Entry 8VK7 (electron microscopy, 3.09 A resolution); this record covers chains A and R of the 35 polymer chains in the assembly.

== Chain A ==
Molecule: 23S ribosomal RNA
Source organism: Mycolicibacterium smegmatis MC2 155
Sequence (3120 nucleotides; each row starts with the number of its first residue):
     1 UAAGUGUUUA AGGGCGCAUG GUGGAUGCCU UGGCACUGGG AGCCGAUGAA GGACGUAGGA
    61 GGCUGCGAUA AGCCUCGGGG AGCUGUCAAC CGAGCGUUGA UCCGAGGAUG UCCGAAUGGG
   121 GAAACCCGGC ACGAGUGAUG UCGUGUCACC AGGCGCUGAA UAUAUAGGCG UCUGGGGGGA
   181 ACGCGGGGAA GUGAAACAUC UCAGUACCCG UAGGAAGAGA AAACAAAAUG UGAUUCCGUG
   241 AGUAGUGGCG AGCGAAAGCG GAGGAUGGCU AAACCGUAUG CAUGUGAUAC CGGGUAGGGG
   301 UUGUGUGUGC GGGGUUGUGG GACCUAUCUU UCCGGCUCUA CCUGGCUGGA GGGCAGUGAG
   361 AAAAUGUUGU GGUUAGCGGA AAUGGCUUGG GAUGGCCUGC CGUAGACGGU GAGAGCCCGG
   421 UACGUGAAAA CCCGACGUCU GUCUUGAUGG UGUUCCCGAG UAGCAGCGGG CCCGUGGAAU
   481 CUGCUGUGAA UCUGCCGGGA CCACCCGGUA AGCCUGAAUA CUUCCCAGUG ACCGAUAGCG
   541 GAUUAGUACC GUGAGGGAAU GGUGAAAAGU ACCCCGGGAG GGGAGUGAAA GAGUACCUGA
   601 AACCGUGCGC UUACAAUCCG UCAGAGCCCU CGACGUGUCG UGGGGUGAUG GCGUGCCUUU
   661 UGAAGAAUGA GCCUGCGAGU CAGGGACAUG UCGCGAGGUU AACCCGGGUG GGGUAGCCGC
   721 AGCGAAAGCG AGUCUGAAUA GGGCGUAUCC ACACAAGAGU GUGUGGUGUA GUGGUGUGUU
   781 CUGGACCCGA AGCGGAGUGA UCUACCCAUG GCCAGGGUGA AGCGCGGGUA AGACCGCGUG
   841 GAGGCCCGAA CCCACUUAGG UUGAAGACUG AGGGGAUGAG CUGUGGGUAG GGGUGAAAGG
   901 CCAAUCAAAC UCCGUGAUAG CUGGUUCUCC CCGAAAUGCA UUUAGGUGCA GCGUCGCAUG
   961 UUUCUUGCCG GAGGUAGAGC UACUGGAUGG CCGAUGGGCC CCACAGGGUU ACUGACGUCA
  1021 GCCAAACUCC GAAUGCCGGU AAGUCCAAGA GUGCGGCAGU GAGACGGCGG GGGAUAAGCU
  1081 CCGUGCGUCG AGAGGGAAAC AGCCCAGAUC GCCGGCUAAG GCCCCUAAGC GUGUGCUAAG
  1141 UGGAAAAGGA UGUGCAGUCG CGAAGACAAC CAGGAGGUUG GCUUAGAAGC AGCCACCCUU
  1201 GAAAGAGUGC GUAAUAGCUC ACUGGUCAAG UGAUUGUGCG CCGAUAAUGU AGCGGGGCUC
  1261 AAGCACACCG CCGAAGCCGC GGCAGCCAAC GUGUUGGCUG GGUAGGGGAG CGUCCUGCAU
  1321 CCGGUGAAGC CGCCGAGUGA UCGAGUGGUG GAGGGUGUGG GAGUGAGAAU GCAGGCAUGA
  1381 GUAGCGAUUA GGCAAGUGAG AACCUUGCCC GCCGAAAGAC CAAGGGUUCC UGGGCCAGGC
  1441 CAGUCCGCCC AGGGUGAGUC GGGACCUAAG GCGAGGCCGA CAGGCGUAGU CGAUGGACAA
  1501 CGGGUUGAUA UUCCCGUACC CGUGUAUGUG CGUCCAUGAU GAAUCAGCGG UACUAACCAU
  1561 CCAAAACCAC CGUGACCGCA CCUUUCGGGG UGUGGCGUUG GUGGGGCUGC AUGGGACCUU
  1621 CGUUGGUAGU AGUCAAGCGA UGGGGUGACG CAGGAAGGUA GCCGUACCGG UCAGUGGUAA
  1681 UACCGGGGUA AGCCUGUAGG GAGUCAGAUA GGUAAAUCCG UCUGGCAUAU AUCCUGAGAG
  1741 GUGAUGCAUA GCCGAGUGAG GCGAAUUCGG UGAUCCUAUG CUGCCGAGAA AAGCCUCUAG
  1801 CGAGGACAUA CACGGCCCGU ACCCCAAACC AACACAGGUG GUCAGGUAGA GAAUACUAAG
  1861 GCGUACGAGU GAACUAUGGU UAAGGAACUC GGCAAAAUGC CCCCGUAACU UCGGGAGAAG
  1921 GGGGACCCAC AUGGCGUGUA AGCCUUUACG GCCCAAGCGU GAGUGGGUGG CACAAACCAG
  1981 UGAGAAGCGA CUGUUUACUA AAAACACAGG UCCGUGCGAA GUCGCAAGAC GAUGUAUACG
  2041 GACUGACGCC UGCCCGGUGC UGGAAGGUUA AGAGGACCCG UUAACUCCCU UUGGGGGUGA
  2101 AGCGGAGAAU UUAAGCCCCA GUAAACGGCG GUGGUAACUA UAACCAUCCU AAGGUAGCGA
  2161 AAUUCCUUGU CGGGUAAGUU CCGACCUGCA CGAAUGGCGU AACGACUUCU CAACUGUCUC
  2221 AACCAUAGAC UCGGCGAAAU UGCACUACGA GUAAAGAUGC UCGUUACGCG CGGCAGGACG
  2281 AAAAGACCCC GGGACCUUCA CUACAACUUG GUAUUGGUGC UCGAUACGGU UUGUGUAGGA
  2341 UAGGUGGGAG ACUGUGAAGC UCACACGCCA GUGUGGGUGG AGUCGUUGUU GAAAUACCAC
  2401 UCUGAUCGUA UUGGGCCUCU AACCUCGGAC CGUAUAUCCG GUUCAGGGAC AGUGCCUGGU
  2461 GGGUAGUUUA ACUGGGGCGG UUGCCUCCUA AAAUGUAACG GAGGCGCCCA AAGGUUCCCU
  2521 CAACCUGGAC GGCAAUCAGG UGUUGAGUGU AAGUGCACAA GGGAGCUUGA CUGCGAGACG
  2581 GACAUGUCGA GCAGGGACGA AAGUCGGGAC UAGUGAUCCG GCACCUCUGA GUGGAAGGGG
  2641 UGUCGCUCAA CGGAUAAAAG GUACCCCGGG GAUAACAGGC UGAUCUUCCC CAAGAGUCCA
  2701 UAUCGACGGG AUGGUUUGGC ACCUCGAUGU CGGCUCGUCG CAUCCUGGGG CUGGAGCAGG
  2761 UCCCAAGGGU UGGGCUGUUC GCCCAUUAAA GCGGCACGCG AGCUGGGUUU AGAACGUCGU
  2821 GAGACAGUUC GGUCUCUAUC CGCCGCGCGC GUCAGAAGCU UGAGGAAACC UGUCCCUAGU
  2881 ACGAGAGGAC CGGGACGGAC GAACCUCUGG UAUACCAGUU GUCCCACCAG GGGCACGGCU
  2941 GGAUAGCCAC GUUCGGACAG GAUAACCGCU GAAAGCAUCU AAGCGGGAAA CCUCUUCCAA
  3001 GACCAGGCUU CUCACCCUCU AGGAGGGAUA AGGCCCCCCG CAGACCACGG GAUUGAUAGA
  3061 CCAGACCUGG AAGCCUAGUA AUAGGUGCAG GGAACUGGCA CUAACCGGCC GAAAACUUAC
Disordered / not traced: 1, 1546-1619, 2056-2150

== Chain R ==
Protein: 50S Ribosomal Protein L20
Source organism: Mycolicibacterium smegmatis MC2 155
UniProtKB: A0QYU6 (RL20_MYCS2); residues 1-129 here = UniProt positions 1-129
Amino-acid sequence (129 residues; row label = number of the first residue in the row):
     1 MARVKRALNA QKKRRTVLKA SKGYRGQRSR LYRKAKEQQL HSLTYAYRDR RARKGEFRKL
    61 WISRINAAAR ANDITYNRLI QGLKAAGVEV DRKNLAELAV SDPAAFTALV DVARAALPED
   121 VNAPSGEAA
Disordered / not traced: 1, 126-129

== Interface between chain A and chain R ==
Contacting residue pairs - 152 pairs, chain A then chain R:
  G14(A) - Arg25(R)  hydrogen bond to the sugar
  C15(A) - Gly23(R)  phosphate contact
  C15(A) - Tyr24(R)  sugar contact
  C15(A) - Gly26(R)  phosphate contact
  C15(A) - Arg30(R)  salt bridge to the phosphate
  G16(A) - Gly23(R)  hydrogen bond to the phosphate
  G16(A) - Ser29(R)  phosphate contact
  C17(A) - Lys22(R)  salt bridge to the phosphate
  U26(A) - Ala7(R)  sugar contact
  G27(A) - Lys5(R)  salt bridge to the phosphate
  G27(A) - Leu8(R)  phosphate contact
  C533(A) - Ala2(R)  phosphate contact
  C533(A) - Arg3(R)  hydrogen bond to the phosphate
  G534(A) - Arg3(R)  salt bridge to the phosphate
  A537(A) - Arg3(R)  sugar contact
  C603(A) - Arg30(R)  phosphate contact
  C619(A) - Arg25(R)  hydrogen bond to the sugar
  C619(A) - Arg28(R)  hydrogen bond to the base
  C619(A) - Gln38(R)  hydrogen bond to the phosphate
  C619(A) - His41(R)  phosphate contact
  C619(A) - Tyr45(R)  hydrogen bond to the phosphate
  G620(A) - Tyr24(R)  phosphate contact
  G620(A) - Arg25(R)  hydrogen bond to the phosphate
  G620(A) - Gln38(R)  hydrogen bond to the sugar
  G620(A) - Ser42(R)  sugar contact
  G620(A) - Tyr45(R)  base contact
  G620(A) - Arg48(R)  base contact
  U621(A) - Tyr24(R)  hydrogen bond to the phosphate
  U621(A) - Ser42(R)  sugar contact
  U621(A) - Tyr45(R)  hydrogen bond to the sugar
  U621(A) - Ala46(R)  sugar contact
  U621(A) - Asp49(R)  hydrogen bond to the sugar
  C622(A) - Asp49(R)  sugar contact
  C622(A) - Arg53(R)  hydrogen bond to the phosphate
  A623(A) - Arg53(R)  salt bridge to the phosphate
  A623(A) - Phe57(R)  sugar contact
  G650(A) - Glu56(R)  base contact
  G651(A) - Asp49(R)  hydrogen bond to the base
  C652(A) - Arg48(R)  hydrogen bond to the base
  G653(A) - Tyr45(R)  hydrogen bond to the sugar
  G655(A) - Glu37(R)  hydrogen bond to the base
  G655(A) - His41(R)  salt bridge to the phosphate
  C656(A) - Glu37(R)  sugar contact
  C656(A) - His41(R)  salt bridge to the phosphate
  A670(A) - Arg33(R)  hydrogen bond to the sugar
  C672(A) - Leu31(R)  sugar contact
  C672(A) - Arg33(R)  salt bridge to the phosphate
  C672(A) - Lys34(R)  salt bridge to the phosphate
  C673(A) - Arg33(R)  salt bridge to the phosphate
  U674(A) - Arg14(R)  salt bridge to the phosphate
  G675(A) - Arg6(R)  phosphate contact
  G675(A) - Ala7(R)  phosphate contact
  G675(A) - Gln11(R)  phosphate contact
  G675(A) - Arg14(R)  salt bridge to the phosphate
  C676(A) - Arg3(R)  sugar contact
  C676(A) - Lys5(R)  phosphate contact
  C676(A) - Arg6(R)  salt bridge to the phosphate
  G677(A) - Arg6(R)  salt bridge to the phosphate
  C927(A) - Lys13(R)  phosphate contact
  A1108(A) - Tyr47(R)  sugar contact
  C1110(A) - Tyr47(R)  hydrogen bond to the phosphate
  C1110(A) - Arg51(R)  salt bridge to the phosphate
  G1111(A) - Tyr47(R)  phosphate contact
  G1111(A) - Arg50(R)  salt bridge to the phosphate
  G1111(A) - Arg51(R)  salt bridge to the phosphate
  C1112(A) - Arg50(R)  phosphate contact
  C1112(A) - Arg53(R)  salt bridge to the phosphate
  C1112(A) - Lys54(R)  salt bridge to the phosphate
  C1113(A) - Arg53(R)  salt bridge to the phosphate
  C1113(A) - Lys54(R)  salt bridge to the phosphate
  C1113(A) - Phe57(R)  sugar contact
  C1113(A) - Trp61(R)  base contact
  C1113(A) - Lys93(R)  sugar contact
  G1114(A) - Trp61(R)  sugar contact
  G1114(A) - Asp91(R)  sugar contact
  G1114(A) - Lys93(R)  salt bridge to the phosphate
  G1115(A) - Arg58(R)  salt bridge to the phosphate
  G1115(A) - Lys84(R)  phosphate contact
  G1115(A) - Asp91(R)  phosphate contact
  G1115(A) - Arg92(R)  salt bridge to the phosphate
  C1116(A) - Arg58(R)  salt bridge to the phosphate
  C1116(A) - Lys84(R)  salt bridge to the phosphate
  C1116(A) - Arg92(R)  salt bridge to the phosphate
  A1127(A) - Lys59(R)  sugar contact
  A1127(A) - Ile62(R)  sugar contact
  A1128(A) - Ile62(R)  sugar contact
  A1128(A) - Ser63(R)  phosphate contact
  A1128(A) - Asn66(R)  hydrogen bond to the phosphate
  A1128(A) - Tyr76(R)  phosphate contact
  G1129(A) - Asn66(R)  hydrogen bond to the phosphate
  G1129(A) - Tyr76(R)  phosphate contact
  G1129(A) - Asn77(R)  hydrogen bond to the phosphate
  G1129(A) - Arg78(R)  base contact
  C1130(A) - Arg70(R)  salt bridge to the phosphate
  G1131(A) - Asn122(R)  base contact
  U1132(A) - Asn122(R)  hydrogen bond to the sugar
  C1268(A) - Asn122(R)  hydrogen bond to the sugar
  C1268(A) - Ala123(R)  sugar contact
  C1268(A) - Pro124(R)  sugar contact
  C1269(A) - Arg78(R)  hydrogen bond to the base
  C1269(A) - Gln81(R)  sugar contact
  C1269(A) - Val121(R)  hydrogen bond to the sugar
  C1269(A) - Asn122(R)  sugar contact
  C1269(A) - Ala123(R)  sugar contact
  C1269(A) - Pro124(R)  sugar contact
  C1269(A) - Ser125(R)  phosphate contact
  G1270(A) - Asn77(R)  hydrogen bond to the sugar
  G1270(A) - Arg78(R)  sugar contact
  G1270(A) - Gln81(R)  hydrogen bond to the phosphate
  C1271(A) - Tyr76(R)  phosphate contact
  C1271(A) - Asn77(R)  sugar contact
  C1271(A) - Ile80(R)  sugar contact
  C1272(A) - Arg58(R)  salt bridge to the phosphate
  C1272(A) - Ile62(R)  phosphate contact
  C1272(A) - Tyr76(R)  hydrogen bond to the phosphate
  C1272(A) - Arg92(R)  salt bridge to the phosphate
  G1273(A) - Arg58(R)  salt bridge to the phosphate
  G1273(A) - Ile62(R)  phosphate contact
  A1275(A) - Tyr47(R)  base contact
  A1275(A) - Arg51(R)  hydrogen bond to the sugar
  G1312(A) - Asn9(R)  hydrogen bond to the sugar
  G1312(A) - Lys12(R)  sugar contact
  U1313(A) - Val4(R)  base contact
  U1313(A) - Leu8(R)  phosphate contact
  U1313(A) - Lys12(R)  sugar contact
  C1314(A) - Arg3(R)  sugar contact
  C1314(A) - Val4(R)  sugar contact
  C1330(A) - Leu8(R)  phosphate contact
  C1330(A) - Arg15(R)  salt bridge to the phosphate
  C1331(A) - Arg15(R)  salt bridge to the phosphate
  C1333(A) - Lys19(R)  phosphate contact
  U1341(A) - Lys13(R)  phosphate contact
  C1342(A) - Lys12(R)  salt bridge to the phosphate
  A1362(A) - Ala2(R)  phosphate contact
  G1363(A) - Ala2(R)  hydrogen bond to the phosphate
  G1363(A) - Arg3(R)  hydrogen bond to the base
  G1363(A) - Val4(R)  sugar contact
  G1365(A) - Arg6(R)  sugar contact
  G1365(A) - Asn9(R)  hydrogen bond to the base
  A1366(A) - Arg6(R)  salt bridge to the phosphate
  A1366(A) - Ala10(R)  phosphate contact
  G1367(A) - Lys13(R)  salt bridge to the phosphate
  G1367(A) - Arg33(R)  hydrogen bond to the sugar
  G1367(A) - Lys36(R)  hydrogen bond to the base
  G1367(A) - Glu37(R)  hydrogen bond to the base
  G2242(A) - Lys34(R)  hydrogen bond to the sugar
  C2243(A) - Gln27(R)  phosphate contact
  C2243(A) - Arg28(R)  hydrogen bond to the sugar
  C2243(A) - Lys34(R)  salt bridge to the phosphate
  A2244(A) - Gly26(R)  phosphate contact
  A2244(A) - Gln27(R)  hydrogen bond to the phosphate
  C2245(A) - Arg25(R)  salt bridge to the phosphate
Also at the interface, not in a pair above, chain A (79 interface residues in all): G13, C532, A535, A602, C618, U646, U1126, A1274, C1315, G1329, G1332, U1364
Also at the interface, not in a pair above, chain R (68 interface residues in all): Thr16, Tyr32, Gly55, Thr75

== In short ==
The interface between chain A and chain R involves 79 residues on one side and 68 on the other, with 40
hydrogen bonds and 38 salt bridges. Among the polar pairs are C619(A)-Arg28(R), G651(A)-Asp49(R) and
C652(A)-Arg48(R).
Chain A is 23S ribosomal RNA and chain R is 50S Ribosomal Protein L20, both from Mycolicibacterium smegmatis
MC2 155; the structure, Structure of Mycobacterium smegmatis 50S ribosomal subunit bound to HflX:50S-HflX-B,
was determined by electron microscopy, deposited together with 8VIO, 8VK0, 8VKI, 8VKW, 8VPK, 8VR4, 8VR8 and
8VRL.
